8YLI - chains A and D of the 4 polymer chains in the assembly; structure by X-ray diffraction, 2.90 A resolution.

== Chain A ==
Name: Regulatory protein
Source organism: Pectobacterium atrosepticum
UniProt: Q6D5K4 (Q6D5K4_PECAS); numbering as in UniProt (aligned over 15-179)
Amino-acid sequence (170 residues; each row starts with the number of its first residue):
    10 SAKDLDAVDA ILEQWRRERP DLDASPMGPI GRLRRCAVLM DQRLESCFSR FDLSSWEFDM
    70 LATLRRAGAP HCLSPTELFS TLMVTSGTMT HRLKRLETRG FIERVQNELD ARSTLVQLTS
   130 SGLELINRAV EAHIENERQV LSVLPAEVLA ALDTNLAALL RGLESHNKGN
Disordered / not traced: 10-14, 176-179
Sequence notes: expression tag (10-14)

== Chain D ==
Molecule: 28-nt DNA strand
Sequence (28 nucleotides; each row starts with the number of its first residue):
     1 TTAATTACCT TGAAGTCAAG ATAAATGA

== Interface between chain A and chain D ==
Residue-residue contacts (14; chain A residue first):
  Trp-65(A) / DG15(D)  hydrogen bond to the phosphate
  Met-92(A) / DC17(D)  phosphate contact
  Val-93(A) / DC17(D)  phosphate contact
  Thr-94(A) / DC17(D)  hydrogen bond to the phosphate
  Thr-97(A) / DT16(D)  phosphate contact
  Thr-97(A) / DC17(D)  hydrogen bond to the phosphate
  His-100(A) / DG15(D)  salt bridge to the phosphate
  His-100(A) / DT16(D)  base contact
  Arg-101(A) / DT16(D)  salt bridge to the phosphate
  Asp-119(A) / DA25(D)  sugar contact
  Ala-120(A) / DA24(D)  phosphate contact
  Ala-120(A) / DA25(D)  hydrogen bond to the phosphate
  Arg-121(A) / DA24(D)  sugar contact
  Arg-121(A) / DA25(D)  hydrogen bond to the sugar
Also at the interface, not in a pair above, chain A (11 interface residues in all): Gly-96
Also at the interface, not in a pair above, chain D (7 interface residues in all): DA18, DA23

== In short ==
11 residues of chain A and 7 residues of chain D are in contact, with 5 hydrogen bonds and 2 salt bridges.
Polar contacts include Arg-121(A)/DA25(D), Trp-65(A)/DG15(D) and Thr-94(A)/DC17(D).
Here chain A is Regulatory protein (Pectobacterium atrosepticum) and chain D is a 28-nt DNA strand. Entry 8YLI
(Crystal structure of Pectobacterium atrosepticum PecS in complex with operator DNA) was determined by X-ray
diffraction, deposited together with 8YLG.
